PDB entry 5TU4 | X-ray diffraction, 2.10 A resolution | chain A

[Chain A]
Protein: PagF prenyltransferase
From: Planktothrix agardhii NIES-596
UniProtKB: F5B6Z0 (F5B6Z0_PLAAG); numbering as in UniProt (aligned over 1-300)
Sequence (300 residues; row label = number of the first residue in the row):
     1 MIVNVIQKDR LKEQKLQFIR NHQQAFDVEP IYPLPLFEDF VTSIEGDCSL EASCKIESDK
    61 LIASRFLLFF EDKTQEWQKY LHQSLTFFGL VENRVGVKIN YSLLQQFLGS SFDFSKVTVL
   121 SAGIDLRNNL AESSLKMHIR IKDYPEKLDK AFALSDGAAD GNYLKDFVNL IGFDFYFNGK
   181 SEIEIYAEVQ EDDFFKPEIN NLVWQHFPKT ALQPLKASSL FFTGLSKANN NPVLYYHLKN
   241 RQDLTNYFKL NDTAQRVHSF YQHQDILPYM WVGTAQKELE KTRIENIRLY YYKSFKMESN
Disordered / not traced: 298-300
Residues lining bound ligands:
  - N-(tert-butoxycarbonyl)-L-tyrosine (B1C): Glu51, Leu67, Phe69, Val119, His138, Arg140, Leu170, Glu188, Leu220, Phe222, Trp271, Tyr292
  - dimethylallyl S-thiolodiphosphate (DST): Lys55, Arg65, Lys136, His138, Asp174, Tyr186, Phe222, Tyr235, Trp271, Arg288, Tyr290
From the paper describing this entry:
  - binding site for dimethylallyl S-thiolodiphosphate: Arg65, Lys136, His138, Tyr186, Tyr235, Arg288, Tyr290
  - binding site for N-(tert-butoxycarbonyl)-L-tyrosine: Glu51, Leu67, Phe69, Trp271
  - catalytic residues: Glu51 (proposed by the authors, not directly observed)
  - mutagenesis - R65A, H138A, F222V, Y235A, Y290A: decreased catalytic activity
  - mutagenesis - H237L (1.5-fold): increased catalytic activity
  - specificity-determining residues: Phe69, Trp271, Tyr292 (proposed by the authors, not directly observed)

[Overview]
Bound to chain A: dimethylallyl S-thiolodiphosphate and N-(tert-butoxycarbonyl)-L-tyrosine. The paper reports
the catalytic residue Glu51; R65A, H138A and F222V, among others, reduce catalytic activity; 6 substitutions
were tested in all.
Chain A is PagF prenyltransferase (Planktothrix agardhii NIES-596); the structure, PagF with Boc-Tyr and
DMSPP, was determined by X-ray diffraction (same publication as 5TTY, 5TU5 and 5TU6).
